2CCB - chain A; structure by X-ray diffraction, 1.65 A resolution.

[Chain A]
Molecule: VNG1446H
From: Halobacterium salinarum
UniProtKB: Q9HPW4 (Q9HPW4_HALSA); residues 1-68 here correspond to UniProt positions 10-77 (UniProt number = residue number + 9)
Amino-acid sequence (68 residues; each row starts with the number of its first residue):
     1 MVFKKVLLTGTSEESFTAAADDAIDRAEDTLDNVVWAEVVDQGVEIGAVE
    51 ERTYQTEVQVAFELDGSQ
Unresolved in the structure: 1, 66-68
Ion coordination: Mg2+ site 1 near Glu14 (its only coordinating residue here); Mg2+ site 2 near Asp41 (its only coordinating residue here)
Small-molecule neighbours: riboflavin (RBF): Phe3, Val35, Trp36, Ala37, Glu38, Gly43, Val44, Glu45, Ala48, Gln55

[Summary]
Bound to chain A: riboflavin.
Chain A is VNG1446H (Halobacterium salinarum); the structure, Complexes of Dodecin with Flavin and Flavin-like
Ligands, was determined by X-ray diffraction together with 2CC6, 2CC8 and 2CC9 from the same study.
